PDB entry 5EM1 | X-ray diffraction, 1.45 A resolution | chain A

== Chain A ==
Protein: Profilin
Source organism: Ambrosia artemisiifolia
UniProt: Q2KN24 (Q2KN24_AMBAR); residue numbers follow UniProt; this construct covers 2-133
Amino-acid sequence (135 residues; numbered -2 to 133; 1 number in that range is skipped by the numbering (no residue carries it; nothing is unmodelled there); the number before each row is that of its first residue; numbers below 1 keep their minus sign (Gly-2 is residue -2)):
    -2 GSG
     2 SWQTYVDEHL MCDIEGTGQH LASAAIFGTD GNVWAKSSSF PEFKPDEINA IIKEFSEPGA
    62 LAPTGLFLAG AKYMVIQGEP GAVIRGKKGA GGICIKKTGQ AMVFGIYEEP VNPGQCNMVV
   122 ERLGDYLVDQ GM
Construct notes: expression tag (-2 to 0)
Modified / non-standard residues: Cys13 (s,S-(2-hydroxyethyl)thiocysteine; CME); Lys37, Lys45, Lys73, Lys88, Lys89, Lys97, Lys98 (N-dimethyl-lysine; MLY)
Cystine bridges: Cys95-Cys117
Residues lining bound ligands: benzoic acid (BEZ): Lys45, Pro46, Asp47

== Summary ==
Chain A binds benzoic acid. Chain A is Profilin (Ambrosia artemisiifolia); the structure, Crystal structure of
ragweed allergen Amb an 8, was determined by X-ray diffraction together with 5EM0, 5EV0 and 5EVE from the same
study.
Chain A is Profilin (Ambrosia artemisiifolia); the structure, Crystal structure of ragweed allergen Amb a 8,
was determined by X-ray diffraction together with 5EM0, 5EV0 and 5EVE from the same study.
